6L8Q - chains A and C of the 4 polymer chains in the assembly; structure by X-ray diffraction, 3.10 A resolution.

== Chain A (and C) ==
Protein: Dipeptidyl peptidase 4
Source organism: Myotis davidii
Notes: chain C of this document is another copy of the same molecule, construct and numbering; everything in this record applies to it too
UniProt: L5LQ33 (L5LQ33_MYODS); residues 37-761 here correspond to UniProt positions 24-748 (UniProt number = residue number - 13)
Chain sequence (731 residues; numbered 37 to 767; the number before each row is that of its first residue):
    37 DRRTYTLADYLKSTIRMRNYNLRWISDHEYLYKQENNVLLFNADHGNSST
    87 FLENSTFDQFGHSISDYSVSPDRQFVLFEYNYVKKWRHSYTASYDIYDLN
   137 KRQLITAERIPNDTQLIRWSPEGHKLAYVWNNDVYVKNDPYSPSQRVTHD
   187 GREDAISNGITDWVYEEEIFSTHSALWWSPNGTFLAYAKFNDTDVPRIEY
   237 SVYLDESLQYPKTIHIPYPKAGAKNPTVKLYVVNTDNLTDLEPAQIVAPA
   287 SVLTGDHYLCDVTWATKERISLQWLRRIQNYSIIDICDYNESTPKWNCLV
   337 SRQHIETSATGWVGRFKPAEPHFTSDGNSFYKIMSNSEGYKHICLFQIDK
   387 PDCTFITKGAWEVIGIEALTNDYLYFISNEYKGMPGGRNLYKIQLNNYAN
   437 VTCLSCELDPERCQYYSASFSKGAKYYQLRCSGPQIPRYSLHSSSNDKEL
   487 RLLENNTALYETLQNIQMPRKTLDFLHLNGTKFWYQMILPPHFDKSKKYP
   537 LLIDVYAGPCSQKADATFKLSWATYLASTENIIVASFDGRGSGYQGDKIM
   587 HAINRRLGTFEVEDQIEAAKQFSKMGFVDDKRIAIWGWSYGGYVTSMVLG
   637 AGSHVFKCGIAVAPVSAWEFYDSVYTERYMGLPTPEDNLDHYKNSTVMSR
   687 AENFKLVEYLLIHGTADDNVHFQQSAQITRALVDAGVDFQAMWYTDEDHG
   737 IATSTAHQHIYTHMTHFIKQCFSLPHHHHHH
Not modelled in the structure: 37, 762-767
Disulfides: C323-C334, C380-C389, C439-C442, C449-C467, C644-C757
Covalently attached groups: N-acetylglucosamine (NAG) linked to N83, N90, N217, N316, N491; glycan linked to N227
Sequence notes: expression tag (762-767)
What the authors report for this chain:
  - post-translational modification sites: N83, N90, N217, N227, N316, N491
  - mutagenesis - P330G (3.84 +/- 0.26 uM), P330G/K331R (40-fold): increased binding to Spike glycoprotein
  - specificity-determining residues: T290

== How chain A and chain C interact ==
Contacting residue pairs (10; chain A residue first):
  H160(A) with D276(C)
  D175(A) with T275(C), hydrogen bond; D276(C)
  S178(A) with Q181(C)
  P179(A) with P179(C), hydrophobic; S180(C)
  S180(A) with P179(C)
  T275(A) with D175(C), hydrogen bond; Y177(C); S178(C)
Also at the interface, not in a pair above, chain A (8 interface residues in all): Y177, Q181

== In short ==
The chain A/chain C interface involves 8 residues from each chain, with 2 hydrogen bonds. The hydrogen-bonded
pair is D175(A)-T275(C). N-acetylglucosamine is covalently linked to N83(A), N90(A), N217(A), N316(A) and
N491(A). The paper reports that P330G and P330G/K331R of chain A increase binding to Spike glycoprotein; the
specificity determinant T290(A).
Chain A and chain C are both Dipeptidyl peptidase 4 (Myotis davidii); the structure, Complex structure of bat
CD26 and MERS-RBD, was determined by X-ray diffraction.
